3DBF - chain A; structure by X-ray diffraction, 3.20 A resolution.

# Chain A
Molecule: Polo-like kinase
Organism: Danio rerio
Notes: EC 2.7.11.21; fragment: Plk1 kinase domain
UniProtKB: Q6DRK7 (Q6DRK7_DANRE); residues 17-312 here = UniProt positions 17-312
Amino-acid sequence (301 residues; numbered 12 to 312; the number before each row is that of its first residue):
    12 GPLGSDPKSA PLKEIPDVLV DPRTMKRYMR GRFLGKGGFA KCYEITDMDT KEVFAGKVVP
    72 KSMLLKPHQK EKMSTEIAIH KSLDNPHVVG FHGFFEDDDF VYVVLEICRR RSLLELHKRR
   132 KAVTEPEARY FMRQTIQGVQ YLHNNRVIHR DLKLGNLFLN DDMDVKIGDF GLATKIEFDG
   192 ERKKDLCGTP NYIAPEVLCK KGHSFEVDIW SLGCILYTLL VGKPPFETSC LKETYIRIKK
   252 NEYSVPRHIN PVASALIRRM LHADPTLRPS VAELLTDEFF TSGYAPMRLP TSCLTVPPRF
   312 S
Not modelled in the structure: 12-23, 188-213, 311-312
Differences from the reference sequence: expression tag (12-16); engineered mutation Asp196 (Thr in Q6DRK7)
Small-molecule neighbours: 562 (5FR; 4-({1-[3-(3-amino-3-oxopropyl)-5-chlorophenyl]-3-methyl-1H-pyrazolo[4,3-c]pyridin-6-yl}amino)-3-methoxy-N-(1-methylpipe ridin-4-yl)benzamide): Arg43, Phe44, Leu45, Gly46, Lys47, Gly48, Ala51, Cys53, Glu55, Ala66, Lys68, Val100, Leu116, Glu117, Ile118, Cys119, Arg120, Arg121, Arg122, Glu126, Phe169

# Summary
Bound to chain A: 562.
Chain A is Polo-like kinase (Danio rerio); the structure, Crystal structure of an activated (Thr->Asp)
Polo-like kinase 1 (Plk1) catalytic domain in complex with Compound ..., was determined by X-ray diffraction
(same publication as 3DBC, 3DBD and 3DBE).
